3CS2 - chains A and B; structure by X-ray diffraction, 1.95 A resolution.

Chain A (and B):
Protein: Parathion hydrolase
Source organism: Brevundimonas diminuta
Notes: EC 3.1.8.1; chain B of this document is another copy of the same molecule, construct and numbering; everything in this record applies to it too
UniProtKB: P0A434 (OPD_BREDI); residues 34-364 here = UniProt positions 34-364
Chain sequence (331 residues; each row starts with the number of its first residue):
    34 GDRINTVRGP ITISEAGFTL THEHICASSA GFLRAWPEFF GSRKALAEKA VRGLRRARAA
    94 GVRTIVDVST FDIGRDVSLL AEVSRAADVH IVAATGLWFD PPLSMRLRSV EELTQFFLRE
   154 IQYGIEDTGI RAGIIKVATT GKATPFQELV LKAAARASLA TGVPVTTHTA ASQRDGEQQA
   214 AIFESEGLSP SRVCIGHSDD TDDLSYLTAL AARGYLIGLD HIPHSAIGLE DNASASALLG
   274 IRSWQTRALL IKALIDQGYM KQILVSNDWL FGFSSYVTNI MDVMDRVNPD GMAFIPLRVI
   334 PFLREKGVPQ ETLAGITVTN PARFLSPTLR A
Modified positions: K169 (lysine nz-carboxylic acid; KCX)
Construct notes: engineered mutation A60 (Gly in P0A434)
Ion coordination: Co2+ site 1: H55, H57, K169, D301 (together with cacodylate ion); Co2+ site 2: K169, H201, H230 (together with cacodylate ion)
Swiss-Prot annotation at these positions:
  - binding site (Zn(2+)): H55, H57, K169, H201, H230, D301
  - modified residue: K169 (N6-carboxylysine)
From the paper describing this entry:
  - Co2+ coordination: H55, H57, H201, H230, D301
  - binding site for cacodylate ion: W131, K169, H201, D301

How chain A and chain B interact:
Contacting residue pairs (68):
  S61(A) - S137(B)
  S62(A) - P135(B)
  S62(A) - L136(B)
  S62(A) - S137(B)  hydrogen bond
  A63(A) - A63(B)
  A63(A) - F104(B)
  G64(A) - F104(B)
  F65(A) - F104(B)
  F65(A) - S137(B)
  F65(A) - M138(B)  hydrophobic
  R67(A) - E159(B)
  A68(A) - F104(B)  hydrophobic
  A68(A) - F149(B)
  A68(A) - R152(B)
  W69(A) - M138(B)  hydrophobic
  W69(A) - R141(B)
  W69(A) - E145(B)
  W69(A) - F149(B)  hydrophobic
  P70(A) - R152(B)
  E71(A) - R152(B)  salt bridge
  F72(A) - R141(B)
  F104(A) - A63(B)
  F104(A) - G64(B)
  F104(A) - F65(B)
  F104(A) - A68(B)  hydrophobic
  W131(A) - L136(B)  hydrophobic
  D133(A) - P135(B)
  D133(A) - L136(B)  hydrogen bond (side chain-backbone)
  D133(A) - R139(B)  salt bridge
  P135(A) - S62(B)
  P135(A) - D133(B)
  L136(A) - S62(B)
  L136(A) - W131(B)  hydrophobic
  L136(A) - D133(B)  hydrogen bond (backbone-side chain)
  L136(A) - S308(B)
  S137(A) - S61(B)
  S137(A) - S62(B)  hydrogen bond
  S137(A) - F65(B)
  S137(A) - S307(B)  hydrogen bond
  S137(A) - S308(B)  hydrogen bond (side chain-backbone)
  M138(A) - F65(B)  hydrophobic
  M138(A) - W69(B)  hydrophobic
  R139(A) - D133(B)  salt bridge
  L140(A) - S308(B)
  L140(A) - Y309(B)  hydrophobic
  R141(A) - W69(B)
  R141(A) - F72(B)
  R141(A) - S307(B)  hydrogen bond (side chain-backbone)
  R141(A) - Y309(B)  hydrogen bond (side chain-backbone)
  R141(A) - V310(B)
  R141(A) - T311(B)  hydrogen bond
  E145(A) - W69(B)
  E145(A) - T311(B)  hydrogen bond
  F149(A) - A68(B)
  F149(A) - W69(B)  hydrophobic
  R152(A) - A68(B)
  R152(A) - P70(B)
  R152(A) - E71(B)  salt bridge
  E159(A) - R67(B)
  S307(A) - S137(B)  hydrogen bond
  S307(A) - R141(B)  hydrogen bond (backbone-side chain)
  S308(A) - S137(B)  hydrogen bond (backbone-side chain)
  S308(A) - L140(B)
  Y309(A) - L140(B)  hydrophobic
  Y309(A) - R141(B)  hydrogen bond (backbone-side chain)
  V310(A) - R141(B)
  T311(A) - R141(B)  hydrogen bond
  T311(A) - E145(B)  hydrogen bond
Also at the interface, not in a pair above, chain A (32 interface residues in all): L146, E153
Also at the interface, not in a pair above, chain B (33 interface residues in all): F132, L146, E153

Summary:
32 residues of chain A face 33 of chain B across their interface, with 16 hydrogen bonds and 4 salt bridges.
Among the polar pairs are E71(A)-R152(B), D133(A)-R139(B) and S62(A)-S137(B). The paper reports a binding site
for cacodylate ion at W131(A), K169(A) and H201(A) among others; Co2+ coordination by H55(A), H57(A) and
H201(A) among others.
Both chains are Parathion hydrolase (Brevundimonas diminuta). Entry 3CS2 (Crystal structure of PTE G60A
mutant) was determined by X-ray diffraction, deposited together with 3CAK and 2O4Q.
